PDB entry 9BUO | electron microscopy, 3.68 A resolution | chains B and F of the 8 polymer chains in the assembly

[Chain B]
Protein: Light-independent protochlorophyllide reductase subunit B
Organism: Cereibacter sphaeroides
Notes: EC 1.3.7.7
Reference sequence: Q9Z5D9 (BCHB_CERS4); residue numbers follow UniProt; this construct covers 1-534
Sequence (534 residues; numbered 1 to 534; the number before each row is that of its first residue):
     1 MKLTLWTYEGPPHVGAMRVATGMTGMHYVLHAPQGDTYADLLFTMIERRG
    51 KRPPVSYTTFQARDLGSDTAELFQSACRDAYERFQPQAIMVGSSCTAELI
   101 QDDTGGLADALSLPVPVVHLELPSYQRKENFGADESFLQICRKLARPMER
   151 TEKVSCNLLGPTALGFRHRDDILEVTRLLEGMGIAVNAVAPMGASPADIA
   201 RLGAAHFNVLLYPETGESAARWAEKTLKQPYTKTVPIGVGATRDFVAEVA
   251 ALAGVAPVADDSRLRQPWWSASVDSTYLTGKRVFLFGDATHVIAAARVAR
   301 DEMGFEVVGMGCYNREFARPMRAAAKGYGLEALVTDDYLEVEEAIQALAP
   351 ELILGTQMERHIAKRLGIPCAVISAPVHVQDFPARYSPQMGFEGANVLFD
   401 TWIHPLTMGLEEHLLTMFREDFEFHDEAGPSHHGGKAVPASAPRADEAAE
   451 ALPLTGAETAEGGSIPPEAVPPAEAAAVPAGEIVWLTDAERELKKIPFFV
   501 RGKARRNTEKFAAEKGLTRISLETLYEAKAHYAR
Disordered / not traced: 425-534
UniProt features mapped onto this chain:
  - active site: Asp274 (Proton donor)
  - binding site ([4Fe-4S] cluster): Asp36
  - binding site (substrate): Gly409, Leu410
Bound ions: 4Fe-4S cluster Fe near Asp36 (its only coordinating residue here)
Small-molecule neighbours:
  - Protochlorophyllide (PMR), molecule 1: Tyr38, Leu41, Leu42, Met45, Ile46, Val379
  - Protochlorophyllide (PMR), molecule 2: Asp274, Tyr277, Leu410
  - 4Fe-4S cluster (SF4): Pro33, Gln34, Gly35, Asp36, Cys95
Reported in the primary citation:
  - mutagenesis - H404A/M408A: abolished catalytic activity

[Chain F]
Protein: Light-independent protochlorophyllide reductase iron-sulfur ATP-binding protein
Organism: Cereibacter sphaeroides
Notes: EC 1.3.7.7
Reference sequence: Q9RFD6 (BCHL_RHOS4); residues 1-297 here = UniProt positions 1-297
Sequence (318 residues; numbered -20 to 297; the number before each row is that of its first residue; numbers below 1 keep their minus sign (Met-20 is residue -20)):
   -20 MGSSHHHHHHSQDPENLYFQSMSPKDLTIPTGADGEGSVQVHLDEADKIT
    30 GAKVFAVYGKGGIGKSTTSSNLSAAFSILGKRVLQIGCDPKHDSTFTLTG
    80 SLVPTVIDVLKDVDFHPEELRPEDFVFEGFNGVMCVEAGGPPAGTGCGGY
   130 VVGQTVKLLKQHHLLDDTDVVIFDVLGDVVCGGFAAPLQHADQAVVVTAN
   180 DFDSIYAMNRIIAAVQAKSKNYKVRLAGCVANRSRATDEVDRFCKETNFR
   230 RLAHMPDLDAIRRSRLKKKTLFEMDEDQDVLAARAEYIRLAESLWRGLDP
   280 IDPHSLPDREIFELLGFD
Disordered / not traced: -20 to 28, 294-297
Differences from the reference sequence: initiating methionine (-20); expression tag (-19 to 0); variant Glu289 (Asp in Q9RFD6)
Bound ions: 4Fe-4S cluster Fe: Gly127, Cys160 (shared with 1 residue of chain E)
Small-molecule neighbours: 4Fe-4S cluster (SF4): Gly125, Cys126, Gly127, Gly128, Cys160, Gly161, Gly162

[Interface between chain B and chain F]
Pairs across the interface - 19 pairs, chain B then chain F:
  Arg127(B) - Gln140(F)
  Glu135(B) - His142(F)  salt bridge
  Leu138(B) - His142(F)
  Gln139(B) - His142(F)
  Arg142(B) - Asp145(F)  salt bridge
  Arg221(B) - Glu102(F)  salt bridge
  Trp222(B) - Asp146(F)
  Lys225(B) - Asp146(F)
  Thr226(B) - Asp146(F)
  Arg315(B) - His95(F)  hydrogen bond
  Arg315(B) - Glu97(F)
  Arg315(B) - Glu98(F)  salt bridge
  Glu316(B) - Glu97(F)
  Phe317(B) - Arg100(F)
  Ala318(B) - Glu98(F)
  Arg319(B) - Val92(F)
  Arg319(B) - Glu98(F)
  Arg319(B) - Asp103(F)  salt bridge
  Arg322(B) - Glu98(F)  salt bridge
Interface residues without a listed pair, chain B (16 interface residues in all): Glu217
Interface residues without a listed pair, chain F (15 interface residues in all): Arg61, Asp91, Asp93, Leu99

[Overview]
The interface between chain B and chain F involves 16 residues on one side and 15 on the other, with 1
hydrogen bond and 6 salt bridges. Among the polar pairs are Glu135(B)-His142(F), Arg142(B)-Asp145(F) and
Arg221(B)-Glu102(F). Chain B binds 4Fe-4S cluster and Protochlorophyllide. The paper reports that H404A/M408A
of chain B abolish catalytic activity.
Chain B is Light-independent protochlorophyllide reductase subunit B and chain F is Light-independent
protochlorophyllide reductase iron-sulfur ATP-binding protein, both from Cereibacter sphaeroides; the
structure, CryoEM structure of DPOR in the presence of ADP-AlF3, was determined by electron microscopy (same
publication as 9E7H, 9EFU, 8VQH, 8VQI and 8VQJ).
